PDB entry 1EFR | X-ray diffraction, 3.10 A resolution | chains A and Q of the 8 polymer chains in the assembly

Chain A:
Name: Bovine mitochondrial F1-atpase subunit alpha
Organism: Bos taurus
Notes: EC 3.6.1.34
UniProtKB: P19483 (ATP0_BOVIN); residues 3-510 here correspond to UniProt positions 46-553 (UniProt number = residue number + 43)
Chain sequence (510 residues; each row starts with the number of its first residue; a row labelled like 2A-2B holds insertion residues (2A, then the next letters in order)):
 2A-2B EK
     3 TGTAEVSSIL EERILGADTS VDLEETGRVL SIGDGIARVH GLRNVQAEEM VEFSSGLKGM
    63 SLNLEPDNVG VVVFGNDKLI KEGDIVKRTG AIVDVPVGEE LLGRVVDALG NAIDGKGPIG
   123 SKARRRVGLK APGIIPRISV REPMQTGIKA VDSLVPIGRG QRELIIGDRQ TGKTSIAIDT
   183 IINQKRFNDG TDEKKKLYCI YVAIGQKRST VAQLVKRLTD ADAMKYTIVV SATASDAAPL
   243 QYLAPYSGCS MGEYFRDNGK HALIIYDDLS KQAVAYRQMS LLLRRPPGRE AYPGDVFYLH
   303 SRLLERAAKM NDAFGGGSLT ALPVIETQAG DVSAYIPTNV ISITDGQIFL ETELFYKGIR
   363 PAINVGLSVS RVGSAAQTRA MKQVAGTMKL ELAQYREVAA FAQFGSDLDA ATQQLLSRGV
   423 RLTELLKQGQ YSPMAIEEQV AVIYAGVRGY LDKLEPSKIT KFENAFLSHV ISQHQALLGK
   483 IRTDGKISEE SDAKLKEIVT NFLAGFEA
Not modelled in the structure: 2A-2B, 3-23
Differences from the reference sequence: conflict Gly481 (Ser524 in P19483)
UniProt features mapped onto this chain:
  - binding site (ATP): Gln172, Gly174, Lys175, Thr176, Ser177, Gln430, Gln432
  - binding site (Mg(2+)): Thr176, Asp269
  - site: Ser370 (Required for activity)
  - modified residue: Ser10 (Phosphoserine), Ser22 (Phosphoserine), Ser33 (Phosphoserine), Ser63 (Phosphoserine), Lys80 (N6-acetyllysine), Lys83 (N6-acetyllysine), Lys89 (N6-acetyllysine), Thr91 (Phosphothreonine), Lys118 (N6-acetyllysine), Ser123 (Phosphoserine), Lys124 (N6-acetyllysine), Ser141 (Phosphoserine), Arg161 (Omega-N-methylarginine), Lys187 (N6-acetyllysine), Lys196 (N6-acetyllysine), Lys197 (N6-acetyllysine), Lys218 (N6-acetyllysine), Lys262 (N6-acetyllysine), Lys384 (N6-acetyllysine), Lys391 (N6-acetyllysine) and 5 more in UniProt
  - glycosylation: Ser33 (O-linked (GlcNAc) serine)

Chain Q:
Name: Efrapeptin C
Organism: Tolypocladium inflatum
Chain sequence (17 residues; numbered 0 to 16; the number before each row is that of its first residue; numbering starts at 0):
     0 XXAXAALXGA AXAGLAX
Modified positions: ACE (acetyl group) at position 0, YCP ((2S)-piperidine-2-carboxylic acid) at position 1, YCP ((2S)-piperidine-2-carboxylic acid) at position 3, BAL (beta-alanine) at position 7, YCP ((2S)-piperidine-2-carboxylic acid) at position 11, TLX (N1-(2-amino-4-methylpentyl)octahydro-pyrrolo[1,2-a] pyrimidine) at position 16; Ala2, Ala4, Ala5, Ala9, Ala10, Ala12, Ala15 (alpha-aminoisobutyric acid; AIB)

Chain A / chain Q interface:
Residue-residue contacts (13; chain A residue first):
  Ala331(A) - Ala2(Q)
  Gly332(A) - Ala2(Q)
  Gly332(A) - YCP_3(Q)  hydrogen bond (backbone-backbone)
  Asp333(A) - Ala2(Q)
  Val334(A) - Ala2(Q)  hydrogen bond (backbone-backbone)
  Val334(A) - YCP_3(Q)
  Val334(A) - Leu6(Q)  hydrophobic
  Ser335(A) - Ala5(Q)
  Gln349(A) - Leu6(Q)
  Phe351(A) - YCP_3(Q)
  Phe351(A) - Leu6(Q)  hydrophobic
  Leu369(A) - Leu6(Q)
  Leu369(A) - BAL_7(Q)
Other interface residues (no listed pair), chain A (10 interface residues in all): Ile343, Glu353

Overview:
10 residues of chain A face 5 of chain Q across their interface; the contacts include 2 hydrogen bonds. The
backbones hydrogen-bond at Gly332(A)-YCP_3(Q) and Val334(A)-Ala2(Q). Curated annotation (UniProt) lists 7
ATP-binding residues and Mg2+-binding residues Thr176(A) and Asp269(A) on chain A.
Here chain A is Bovine mitochondrial F1-atpase subunit alpha (Bos taurus) and chain Q is Efrapeptin C
(Tolypocladium inflatum). Entry 1EFR (Bovine mitochondrial F1-atpase complexed with the peptide antibiotic
efrapeptin) was determined by X-ray diffraction.
